Entry 8TF3 (electron microscopy, 2.94 A resolution); this record covers chains A and D of the 4 polymer chains in the assembly.

# Chain A (and D)
Name: Transient receptor potential cation channel subfamily V member 5
From: Oryctolagus cuniculus
Notes: chain D of this document is another copy of the same molecule, construct and numbering; everything in this record applies to it too
Reference sequence: Q9XSM3 (TRPV5_RABIT); residue numbers follow UniProt; this construct covers 1-730
Chain sequence (739 residues; row label = number of the first residue in the row):
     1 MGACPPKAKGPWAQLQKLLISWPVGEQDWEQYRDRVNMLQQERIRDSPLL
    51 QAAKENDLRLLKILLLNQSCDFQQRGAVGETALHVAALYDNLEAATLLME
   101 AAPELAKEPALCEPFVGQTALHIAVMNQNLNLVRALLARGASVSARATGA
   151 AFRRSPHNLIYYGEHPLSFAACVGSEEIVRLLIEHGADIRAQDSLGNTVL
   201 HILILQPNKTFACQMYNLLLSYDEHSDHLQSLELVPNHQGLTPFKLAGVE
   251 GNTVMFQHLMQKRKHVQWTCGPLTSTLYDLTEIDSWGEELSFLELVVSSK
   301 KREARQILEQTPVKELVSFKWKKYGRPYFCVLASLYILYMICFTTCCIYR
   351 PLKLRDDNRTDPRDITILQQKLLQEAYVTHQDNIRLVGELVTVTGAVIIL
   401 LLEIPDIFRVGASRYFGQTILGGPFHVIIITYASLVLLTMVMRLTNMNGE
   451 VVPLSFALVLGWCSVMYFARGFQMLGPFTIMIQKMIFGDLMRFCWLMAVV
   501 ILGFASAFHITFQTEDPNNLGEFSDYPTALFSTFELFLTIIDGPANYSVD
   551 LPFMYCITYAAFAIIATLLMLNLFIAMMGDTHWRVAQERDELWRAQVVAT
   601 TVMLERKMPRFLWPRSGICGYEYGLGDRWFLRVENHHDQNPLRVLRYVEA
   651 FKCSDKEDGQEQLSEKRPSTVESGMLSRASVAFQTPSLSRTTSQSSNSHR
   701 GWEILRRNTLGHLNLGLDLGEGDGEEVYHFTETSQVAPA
Unresolved in the structure: 1-27, 68-70, 225-229, 638-739
Sequence notes: expression tag (731-739)
Small-molecule neighbours:
  - palmitoyl-linoleoyl phosphatidylcholine (CPL; 1-palmitoyl-2-linoleoyl-sn-glycero-3-phosphocholine), molecule 1: Ile337, Ile341, Thr344, Thr345, Ile348, Tyr349, Trp462
  - palmitoyl-linoleoyl phosphatidylcholine (CPL), molecule 2: Phe343, Cys346, Cys347, Leu373, Tyr377, Leu386, Glu389, Thr392, Val393, Val436, Thr439, Met440, Arg443, Leu444, Leu454
  - palmitoyl-linoleoyl phosphatidylcholine (CPL), molecule 3: Met491, Cys494, Trp495, Ala498, Val499, Leu502, His509, Asp525, Tyr526, Pro527, Leu530
  - S-Econazole (ECN; 1-[(2S)-2-[(4-chlorobenzyl)oxy]-2-(2,4-dichlorophenyl)ethyl]-1H-imidazole), molecule 1: Cys330, Ala333, Ser334, Ile337, Val465, Met466, Phe468, Ala469, Phe472, Met474, Leu475
  - S-Econazole (ECN), molecule 2: Trp495, Leu496, Val499
  - ergosterol (ERG), molecule 1: Pro424, Phe425, Ile428, Phe456, Val459, Leu460, Cys463, Met466, Thr479, Ile482, Gln483, Ile486, Phe487
  - ergosterol (ERG), molecule 2: Cys494, Met497, Ala498, Ile501, Pro527, Thr528, Leu530, Phe531, Phe534
  - ergosterol (ERG), molecule 3: Phe504, Met554, Ile557, Ala561, Ile565
  - ergosterol (ERG), molecule 4: Phe553, Cys556, Ile557, Ala560, Ile564
What the authors report for this chain:
  - binding site for S-Econazole: Ser334, Ile337, Val465, Phe472, Leu475, Trp495, Leu496, Val499
  - contacts within the chain: Phe425-Tyr467

# Interface between chain A and chain D
Contacting residue pairs (141; chain A residue first):
  Gln267(A) with Met38(D), hydrogen bond; Gln41(D); Lys54(D); Tyr89(D), hydrogen bond (backbone-side chain)
  Trp268(A) with Asn37(D), hydrogen bond; Gln41(D); Tyr89(D)
  Thr269(A) with Leu88(D); Asn127(D)
  Cys270(A) with Leu88(D), hydrophobic; Met126(D), hydrophobic; Asn127(D)
  Gly271(A) with Met126(D); Asn127(D), hydrogen bond (backbone-side chain)
  Pro272(A) with Ile160(D), hydrophobic; Tyr162(D)
  Leu273(A) with Leu159(D), hydrophobic; Ile160(D), hydrophobic
  Ser275(A) with Asn37(D)
  Leu277(A) with Met38(D), hydrophobic
  Phe319(A) with Gln31(D)
  Lys323(A) with Gln31(D)
  Thr344(A) with Ser506(D); Tyr526(D)
  Cys347(A) with Ile510(D); Gln513(D), hydrogen bond (backbone-side chain)
  Ile348(A) with His509(D); Gln513(D), hydrogen bond (backbone-side chain); Tyr526(D), hydrophobic
  Arg350(A) with Ile510(D), hydrogen bond (side chain-backbone); Gln513(D), hydrogen bond
  Leu352(A) with Gln513(D)
  Arg359(A) with Asp516(D), salt bridge
  Arg363(A) with Tyr547(D), hydrogen bond (side chain-backbone); Ser548(D); Val549(D), hydrogen bond (side chain-backbone); Asp550(D), salt bridge
  Ile365(A) with Glu515(D); Asp516(D), hydrogen bond (backbone-backbone); Asn519(D); Val549(D), hydrophobic; Asp550(D); Leu551(D), hydrophobic
  Thr366(A) with Thr514(D); Glu515(D), hydrogen bond
  Ile367(A) with Thr514(D), hydrogen bond (backbone-backbone); Glu515(D); Asp516(D); Pro517(D)
  Leu368(A) with Gln513(D); Thr514(D), hydrogen bond (backbone-side chain)
  Gln369(A) with Thr514(D)
  Val451(A) with Ile510(D); Thr511(D)
  Val452(A) with Phe553(D), hydrophobic; Met554(D), hydrophobic
  Leu454(A) with Ile510(D), hydrophobic
  Ser455(A) with Ala507(D); Ile510(D); Thr511(D); Met554(D)
  Phe456(A) with Met554(D), hydrophobic
  Leu458(A) with Gly503(D); Ser506(D); Ala507(D); Ile510(D), hydrophobic
  Val459(A) with Phe504(D), hydrophobic; Ala507(D), hydrophobic
  Trp462(A) with Val499(D); Leu502(D), hydrophobic; Gly503(D)
  Val465(A) with Val499(D), hydrophobic
  Met466(A) with Leu496(D); Val499(D), hydrophobic; Val500(D), hydrophobic
  Met474(A) with Met491(D), hydrophobic; Arg492(D), hydrogen bond (backbone-side chain)
  Leu475(A) with Arg492(D); Trp495(D), hydrophobic; Leu496(D), hydrophobic
  Phe478(A) with Arg492(D); Phe493(D), hydrophobic; Leu496(D), hydrophobic; Leu573(D), hydrophobic; Met577(D), hydrophobic
  Thr479(A) with Leu496(D)
  Ile482(A) with Leu496(D), hydrophobic; Leu573(D), hydrophobic
  Met485(A) with Leu569(D), hydrophobic; Leu573(D), hydrophobic
  Ile486(A) with Leu569(D), hydrophobic
  Leu490(A) with Ile564(D), hydrophobic; Leu568(D), hydrophobic
  Phe493(A) with Leu568(D), hydrophobic
  Gly521(A) with Tyr547(D)
  Glu522(A) with Tyr547(D)
  Thr528(A) with Tyr547(D)
  Phe531(A) with Cys556(D), hydrophobic; Tyr559(D), hydrophobic
  Ser532(A) with Tyr547(D)
  Phe534(A) with Ala560(D); Ala563(D), hydrophobic; Ile564(D), hydrophobic
  Glu535(A) with Tyr559(D)
  Leu538(A) with Leu568(D), hydrophobic
  Ile540(A) with Thr539(D); Asp542(D); Gly543(D), hydrogen bond (backbone-backbone); Tyr559(D), hydrophobic; Ala563(D), hydrophobic
  Asp542(A) with Asp542(D)
  Leu571(A) with Leu568(D), hydrophobic
  Phe574(A) with Leu568(D); Asn572(D)
  Ile575(A) with Asn572(D); Ile575(D), hydrophobic
  Met578(A) with Leu569(D); Asn572(D); Leu573(D); Ala576(D)
  Gly579(A) with Ala576(D)
  His582(A) with Met577(D); Asp580(D), salt bridge
  Trp583(A) with Asp580(D), hydrogen bond (backbone-side chain)
  Ile618(A) with Asp34(D); Met38(D), hydrophobic
  Glu622(A) with Arg35(D), salt bridge; Glu42(D)
  Tyr623(A) with Arg35(D), hydrogen bond; Met38(D), hydrophobic; Leu39(D), hydrophobic; Glu42(D); Arg45(D), hydrogen bond (backbone-side chain)
  Leu625(A) with Met38(D), hydrophobic; Arg45(D)
  Arg632(A) with Asp34(D), salt bridge; Asn37(D)
  Glu634(A) with Arg33(D), salt bridge; Leu159(D)
  His636(A) with Leu159(D); Ile160(D)
Other interface residues (no listed pair), chain A (74 interface residues in all): Pro362, Cys463, Met481, Met497, Ile541, Ala586, Gly624, Asn635
Other interface residues (no listed pair), chain D (73 interface residues in all): Asp28, Gln40, Ile123, Phe487, Ile557, Thr558, Thr567, Met570, Trp583, Arg584

# Overview
The interface between chain A and chain D involves 74 residues on one side and 73 on the other, with 19
hydrogen bonds and 6 salt bridges. Polar pairs include Arg359(A)-Asp516(D), Arg363(A)-Asp550(D) and
His582(A)-Asp580(D). From the paper: a binding site for S-Econazole at Ser334(A), Ile337(A) and Val465(A)
among others; contacts within the chain involving Phe425(A) and Tyr467(A).
Chain A and chain D are both Transient receptor potential cation channel subfamily V member 5 (Oryctolagus
cuniculus); the structure, Wildtype rabbit TRPV5 into nanodiscs in complex with econazole, was determined by
electron microscopy, deposited together with 8TF2 and 8TF4.
